Entry 4KHS (X-ray diffraction, 2.12 A resolution); this record covers chains A and P of the 3 polymer chains in the assembly.

# Chain A
Molecule: DNA polymerase
Organism: Enterobacteria phage RB69
Notes: EC 2.7.7.7
Reference sequence: Q38087 (DPOL_BPR69); residue numbers follow UniProt; this construct covers 1-903
Chain sequence (903 residues; each row starts with the number of its first residue):
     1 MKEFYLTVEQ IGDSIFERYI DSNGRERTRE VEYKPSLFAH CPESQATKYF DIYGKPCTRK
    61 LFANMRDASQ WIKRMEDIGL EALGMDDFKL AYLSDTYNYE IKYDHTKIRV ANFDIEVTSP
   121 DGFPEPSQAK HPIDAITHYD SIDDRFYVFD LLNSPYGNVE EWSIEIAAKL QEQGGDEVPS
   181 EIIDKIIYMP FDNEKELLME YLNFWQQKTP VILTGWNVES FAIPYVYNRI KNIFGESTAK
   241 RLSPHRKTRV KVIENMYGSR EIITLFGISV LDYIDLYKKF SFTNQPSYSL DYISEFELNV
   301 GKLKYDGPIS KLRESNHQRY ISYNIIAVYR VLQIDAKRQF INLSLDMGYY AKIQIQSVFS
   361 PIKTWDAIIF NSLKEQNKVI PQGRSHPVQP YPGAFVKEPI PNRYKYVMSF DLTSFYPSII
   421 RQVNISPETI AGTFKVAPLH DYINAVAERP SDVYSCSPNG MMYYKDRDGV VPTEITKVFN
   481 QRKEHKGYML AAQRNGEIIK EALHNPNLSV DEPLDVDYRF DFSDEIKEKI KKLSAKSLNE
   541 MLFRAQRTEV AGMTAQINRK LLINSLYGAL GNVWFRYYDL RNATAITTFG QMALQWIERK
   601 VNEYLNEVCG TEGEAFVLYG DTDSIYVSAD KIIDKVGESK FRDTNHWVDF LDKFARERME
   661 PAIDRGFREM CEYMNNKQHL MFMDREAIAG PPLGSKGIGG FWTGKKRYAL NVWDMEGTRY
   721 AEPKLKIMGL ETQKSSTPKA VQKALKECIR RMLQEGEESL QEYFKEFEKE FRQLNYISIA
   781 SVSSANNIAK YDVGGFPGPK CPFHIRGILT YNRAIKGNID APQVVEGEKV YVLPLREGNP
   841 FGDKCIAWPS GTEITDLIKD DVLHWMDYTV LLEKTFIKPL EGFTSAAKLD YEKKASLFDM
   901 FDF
Not modelled in the structure: 252-259, 903
Sequence notes: engineered mutation Ala222 (Asp in Q38087), Ala327 (Asp in Q38087), Phe415 (Leu in Q38087)
Metal / ion sites: Na+ site 1: Asp114, Ile115, Glu116; Na+ site 2: Glu172, Glu177; Ca2+ site 1: Asp192, Glu196; Na+ site 3 near Asn232 (its only coordinating residue here); Ca2+ site 2: Asp411, Leu412, Asp623 (together with dTTP); Ca2+ site 3: Asn505, Asn507, Lys531; Na+ site 4: Glu686, Glu716
Small-molecule neighbours: dTTP (TTP): Asp411, Leu412, Thr413, Ser414, Phe415, Tyr416, Pro417, Arg482, Lys486, Lys560, Asn564, Tyr567, Thr622, Asp623
Swiss-Prot annotation at these positions:
  - region: Thr248 to Thr264 (Beta hairpin), Lys705 to Tyr708 (Binding of DNA in B-conformation), Leu897 to Phe903 (Interaction with the polymerase clamp)
  - binding site (Mg(2+)): Asp114, Glu116, Asp411, Leu412, Asp623
  - binding site (substrate): Ser414, Tyr416, Arg482, Lys560
  - site: Asp621 (Optimization of metal coordination by the polymerase active site), Lys706 (Optimization of metal coordination by the polymerase active site), Asp714 (Essential for viral replication)
From the paper describing this entry:
  - mutagenesis - L415F (14-fold): increased catalytic activity on two consecutive ribonucleotides

# Chain P
Molecule: 14-nt DNA strand
Sequence (14 nucleotides; each row starts with the number of its first residue):
   102 GCGGACTGCT TACC

# How chain A and chain P interact
Residue-residue contacts (25):
  Asn284(A) with DT112(P), sugar contact; DA113(P), hydrogen bond to the phosphate
  Asp621(A) with DC115(P), sugar contact
  Thr622(A) with DC115(P), sugar contact
  Lys706(A) with DC114(P), hydrogen bond to the base
  Tyr708(A) with DC115(P), hydrogen bond to the phosphate
  Met728(A) with DC114(P), phosphate contact; DC115(P), phosphate contact
  Gly729(A) with DA113(P), phosphate contact; DC114(P), hydrogen bond to the phosphate
  Gln733(A) with DA113(P), phosphate contact; DC114(P), phosphate contact
  Lys734(A) with DA113(P), phosphate contact
  Ser735(A) with DA113(P), hydrogen bond to the phosphate
  Ser736(A) with DT112(P), sugar contact
  Ser783(A) with DT111(P), sugar contact; DT112(P), phosphate contact
  Ser784(A) with DT111(P), phosphate contact; DT112(P), hydrogen bond to the phosphate
  Asn786(A) with DT111(P), hydrogen bond to the phosphate
  Lys790(A) with DC110(P), salt bridge to the phosphate
  Tyr791(A) with DG109(P), hydrogen bond to the phosphate; DC110(P), hydrogen bond to the phosphate
  His804(A) with DC110(P), phosphate contact; DT111(P), salt bridge to the phosphate
Also at the interface, not in a pair above, chain A (23 interface residues in all): Asp623, Tyr626, Ile727, Val782, Pro802, Lys829

# Overview
Chain A and chain P form an interface of 23 and 7 residues respectively, with 9 hydrogen bonds and 2 salt
bridges. Polar pairs include Lys706(A)-DC114(P), Asn284(A)-DA113(P) and Tyr708(A)-DC115(P). Bound to chain A:
dTTP. From the paper: L415F of chain A increases catalytic activity on two consecutive ribonucleotides.
Chain A is DNA polymerase (Enterobacteria phage RB69) and chain P is a 14-nt DNA strand; the structure,
Ternary complex of RB69 mutant L415F with a ribonucleotide at 0 position, was determined by X-ray diffraction
together with 4KHQ, 4KHU, 4KHW, 4KHY, 4KI4 and 4KI6 from the same study.
